PDB entry 9DAO | electron microscopy, 2.80 A resolution | chains H and L of the 4 polymer chains in the assembly

# Chain H
Molecule: R6H8 Fab heavy chain
Source organism: Mus musculus
Notes: antibody fragment or engineered binder
Chain sequence (227 residues; numbered 1 to 227; the number before each row is that of its first residue):
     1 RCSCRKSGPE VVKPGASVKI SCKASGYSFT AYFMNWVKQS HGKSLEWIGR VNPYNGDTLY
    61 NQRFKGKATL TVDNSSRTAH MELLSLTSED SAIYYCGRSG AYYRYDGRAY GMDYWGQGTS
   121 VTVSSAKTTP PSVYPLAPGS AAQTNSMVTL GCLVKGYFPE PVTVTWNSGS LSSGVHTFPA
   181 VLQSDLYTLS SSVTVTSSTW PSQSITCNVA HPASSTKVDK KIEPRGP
Disulfide bonds: Cys22-Cys96, Cys152-Cys207
Metal / ion sites: Mg2+: Asp106 (shared with 2 residues of chain B)

# Chain L
Molecule: R6H8 Fab light chain
Source organism: Mus musculus
Notes: antibody fragment or engineered binder
Chain sequence (214 residues; numbered 1 to 214; the number before each row is that of its first residue):
     1 DIQMTQSPSS LSASLGERVS LTCRASQEIS AYLSWLQQKP DGTIKRLIYA ASTLDSGVPK
    61 RFSGSRSGSD YSLTISSLES EDFADYYCLQ FATYPWTFGG GTKLEIRRAD AAPTVSIFPP
   121 SSEQLTSGGA SVVCFLNNFY PKDINVKWKI DGSERQNGVL NSWTDQDSKD STYSMSSTLT
   181 LTKDEYERHN SYTCEATHKT STSPIVKSFN RNEC
Disulfide bonds: Cys23-Cys88, Cys134-Cys194

# Interface between chain H and chain L
Contacting residue pairs (55; chain H residue first):
  Asn35(H) - Trp96(L)
  Gln39(H) - Gln38(L)  hydrogen bond
  Gln39(H) - Tyr87(L)
  Lys43(H) - Tyr87(L)
  Leu45(H) - Tyr87(L)  hydrophobic
  Leu45(H) - Phe98(L)
  Trp47(H) - Tyr94(L)  hydrophobic
  Trp47(H) - Pro95(L)  hydrophobic
  Trp47(H) - Trp96(L)
  Arg50(H) - Tyr94(L)  hydrogen bond
  Leu59(H) - Tyr94(L)  hydrophobic
  Asn61(H) - Pro95(L)
  Tyr95(H) - Gln38(L)
  Tyr95(H) - Gly42(L)  hydrogen bond (side chain-backbone)
  Ser99(H) - Trp96(L)
  Arg108(H) - Tyr32(L)
  Tyr110(H) - Arg46(L)  hydrogen bond (backbone-side chain)
  Tyr110(H) - Tyr49(L)  hydrophobic
  Tyr110(H) - Phe91(L)
  Gly111(H) - Phe91(L)
  Asp113(H) - Arg46(L)
  Trp115(H) - Leu36(L)  hydrophobic
  Trp115(H) - Ile44(L)  hydrophobic
  Trp115(H) - Phe98(L)  hydrophobic
  Tyr134(H) - Glu123(L)
  Tyr134(H) - Gln124(L)
  Pro135(H) - Ser121(L)
  Leu136(H) - Phe118(L)
  Leu136(H) - Val133(L)  hydrophobic
  Ala137(H) - Phe118(L)
  Ala137(H) - Pro119(L)
  Pro138(H) - Phe118(L)
  Ser140(H) - Cys214(L)
  Ala141(H) - Glu213(L)
  Thr149(H) - Ser116(L)
  Thr149(H) - Phe118(L)
  Lys155(H) - Gln124(L)
  His176(H) - Asn137(L)  hydrogen bond
  Phe178(H) - Phe135(L)  hydrophobic
  Phe178(H) - Ser162(L)
  Phe178(H) - Thr164(L)
  Phe178(H) - Ser174(L)
  Phe178(H) - Met175(L)
  Phe178(H) - Ser176(L)
  Pro179(H) - Ser162(L)  hydrogen bond (backbone-side chain)
  Pro179(H) - Trp163(L)
  Val181(H) - Leu160(L)  hydrophobic
  Gln183(H) - Leu160(L)
  Ser190(H) - Ser176(L)
  Ser192(H) - Phe135(L)
  Lys220(H) - Glu123(L)  salt bridge
  Arg225(H) - Pro119(L)  hydrogen bond (side chain-backbone)
  Arg225(H) - Pro120(L)
  Gly226(H) - Cys214(L)
  Pro227(H) - Cys214(L)
Interface residues without a listed pair, chain H (44 interface residues in all): Val37, Glu46, Met112, Gln117, Gly139, Leu150, Leu153, Thr177, Thr188
Interface residues without a listed pair, chain L (39 interface residues in all): Ala50, Asp85, Leu89, Ser127, Ser131, Asn138, Asn161

# In short
Chain H and chain L form an interface of 44 and 39 residues respectively; the contacts include 7 hydrogen
bonds and 1 salt bridge. Polar pairs include Lys220(H)-Glu123(L), Gln39(H)-Gln38(L) and Arg50(H)-Tyr94(L).
Here chain H is R6H8 Fab heavy chain and chain L is R6H8 Fab light chain, both from Mus musculus. Entry 9DAO
(AlphaIIbbeta3 in fully-extended conformation in complex with R6H8 Fab) was determined by electron microscopy
together with 9DAX from the same study.
